Entry 2BBK (X-ray diffraction, 1.75 A resolution); this record covers chains J and M of the 4 polymer chains in the assembly.

Chain J:
Name: Methylamine dehydrogenase (heavy subunit)
Organism: Paracoccus denitrificans
Notes: EC 1.4.99.3
UniProt: P29894 (DHMH_PARDE); residues 19-373 here correspond to UniProt positions 63-417 (UniProt number = residue number + 44)
Chain sequence (355 residues; each row starts with the number of its first residue):
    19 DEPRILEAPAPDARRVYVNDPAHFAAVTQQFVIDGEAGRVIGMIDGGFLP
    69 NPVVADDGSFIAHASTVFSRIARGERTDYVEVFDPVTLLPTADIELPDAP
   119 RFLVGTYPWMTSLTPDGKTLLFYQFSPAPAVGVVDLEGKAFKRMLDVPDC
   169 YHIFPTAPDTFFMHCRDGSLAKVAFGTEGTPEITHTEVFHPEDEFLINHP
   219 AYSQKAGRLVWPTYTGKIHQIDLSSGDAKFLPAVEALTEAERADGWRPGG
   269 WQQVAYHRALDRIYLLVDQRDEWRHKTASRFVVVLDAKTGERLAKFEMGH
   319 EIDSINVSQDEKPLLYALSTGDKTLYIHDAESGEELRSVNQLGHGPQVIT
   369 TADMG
Sequence notes: conflict Phe299 (Leu343 in P29894), Val300 (Leu344 in P29894)
Disulfides: Cys168-Cys183

Chain M:
Name: Methylamine dehydrogenase (light subunit)
Organism: Paracoccus denitrificans
Notes: EC 1.4.99.3
UniProt: P22619 (DHML_PARDE); residues 7-131 here correspond to UniProt positions 64-188 (UniProt number = residue number + 57)
Chain sequence (125 residues; each row starts with the number of its first residue):
     7 TDPRAKWVPQDNDIQACDYWRHCSIDGNICDCSGGSLTNCPPGTKLATAS
    57 WVASCYNPTDGQSYLIAYRDCCGYNVSGRCPCLNTEGELPVYRPEFANDI
   107 IWCFGAEDDAMTYHCTISPIVGKAS
Sequence notes: conflict Trp57 (Trp114 in P22619)
Modified residues: Trp57 (2-amino-3-(6,7-dioxo-6,7-dihydro-1H-indol-3-yl)-propionic acid; TRQ)
Disulfides: Cys23-Cys88, Cys29-Cys61, Cys36-Cys121, Cys38-Cys86, Cys46-Cys77, Cys78-Cys109
Covalent attachments: covalent link Trp57-Trp108
UniProt features mapped onto this chain:
  - modified residue: Trp57 (Tryptophylquinone)
  - cross-link: Trp57 to Trp108 (Tryptophan tryptophylquinone (Trp-Trp))

Chain J / chain M interface:
Contacting residue pairs (76; chain J residue first):
  His41(J) - Val82(M)
  Phe42(J) - Asp32(M)
  Phe42(J) - Val82(M)
  Phe42(J) - Ile107(M)  hydrophobic
  Phe42(J) - Tyr119(M)  hydrophobic
  Ala43(J) - Asn81(M)
  Ala43(J) - Val82(M)  hydrophobic
  Ala44(J) - Asn81(M)  hydrogen bond (backbone-side chain)
  Phe66(J) - Met117(M)
  Phe66(J) - Thr118(M)
  Phe66(J) - Tyr119(M)
  Leu67(J) - Ile107(M)  hydrophobic
  Phe86(J) - Thr118(M)
  Ala90(J) - Gly79(M)
  Ala90(J) - Tyr80(M)
  Ala90(J) - Asn81(M)
  Ala90(J) - Thr118(M)  hydrogen bond (backbone-side chain)
  Arg91(J) - Gly79(M)
  Arg94(J) - Met117(M)
  Phe120(J) - Ile106(M)  hydrophobic
  Leu121(J) - Ile107(M)  hydrogen bond (backbone-backbone)
  Leu121(J) - Met117(M)  hydrophobic
  Val122(J) - Asp105(M)
  Val122(J) - Ile106(M)
  Gly123(J) - Asp105(M)  hydrogen bond (backbone-backbone)
  Tyr125(J) - Val97(M)  hydrophobic
  Tyr125(J) - Asp105(M)  hydrogen bond
  Phe143(J) - Pro100(M)  hydrophobic
  Ser144(J) - Phe110(M)
  Tyr169(J) - Val97(M)
  Tyr169(J) - Tyr98(M)  hydrophobic
  Tyr169(J) - Pro100(M)
  His170(J) - Val97(M)
  His182(J) - Tyr98(M)
  Arg184(J) - Tyr98(M)
  Arg184(J) - Arg99(M)
  His208(J) - Tyr98(M)
  Glu212(J) - Tyr98(M)
  Phe213(J) - Leu95(M)  hydrophobic
  Phe213(J) - Pro96(M)  hydrophobic
  Phe213(J) - Tyr98(M)
  Leu214(J) - Pro96(M)
  Leu214(J) - Tyr98(M)  hydrogen bond (backbone-side chain)
  Asn216(J) - Pro96(M)
  Asn216(J) - Val97(M)  hydrogen bond (side chain-backbone)
  Asn216(J) - Asp105(M)  hydrogen bond
  Tyr232(J) - Glu94(M)  hydrogen bond (side chain-backbone)
  Tyr232(J) - Leu95(M)
  Tyr232(J) - Pro96(M)
  Trp269(J) - Asp105(M)
  Asp286(J) - Arg10(M)  salt bridge
  Gln287(J) - Arg10(M)
  Arg288(J) - Arg10(M)
  Asp289(J) - Arg10(M)  hydrogen bond (backbone-backbone)
  Asp289(J) - Lys12(M)
  Trp291(J) - Thr91(M)  hydrogen bond (backbone-side chain)
  Trp291(J) - Glu92(M)
  Trp291(J) - Gly93(M)
  Trp291(J) - Glu94(M)
  Arg292(J) - Pro9(M)  hydrogen bond (side chain-backbone)
  Arg292(J) - Arg10(M)
  Arg292(J) - Ala11(M)
  Arg292(J) - Trp13(M)
  Arg292(J) - Asn90(M)  hydrogen bond
  His293(J) - Thr91(M)
  His293(J) - Glu94(M)  salt bridge
  Lys294(J) - Leu89(M)
  Lys294(J) - Thr91(M)
  Lys294(J) - Glu94(M)  salt bridge
  Lys294(J) - Asn104(M)
  Lys294(J) - Asp105(M)  salt bridge
  Thr295(J) - Pro9(M)
  Thr295(J) - Arg10(M)
  Ala296(J) - Arg10(M)  hydrogen bond (backbone-side chain)
  Arg298(J) - Arg10(M)
  Glu319(J) - Arg10(M)  salt bridge
Other interface residues (no listed pair), chain J (43 interface residues in all): Met128, Glu210, Ser297
Other interface residues (no listed pair), chain M (32 interface residues in all): Gly33, Trp108

Summary:
43 residues of chain J face 32 of chain M across their interface, with 14 hydrogen bonds and 5 salt bridges.
Among the polar pairs are Asp286(J)-Arg10(M), His293(J)-Glu94(M) and Lys294(J)-Glu94(M).
Here chain J is Methylamine dehydrogenase (heavy subunit) and chain M is Methylamine dehydrogenase (light
subunit), both from Paracoccus denitrificans. Entry 2BBK (Crystal structure of the quinoprotein methylamine
dehydrogenase from paracoccus denitrificans at 1.75 angstroms) was determined by X-ray diffraction.
